PDB entry 3SFJ | X-ray diffraction, 1.24 A resolution | chains A and B

[Chain A]
Protein: Tax1-binding protein 3
From: Homo sapiens
Notes: fragment: PDZ domain
Reference sequence: O14907 (TX1B3_HUMAN); residues 11-113 here correspond to UniProt positions 10-112 (UniProt number = residue number - 1)
Chain sequence (104 residues; each row starts with the number of its first residue):
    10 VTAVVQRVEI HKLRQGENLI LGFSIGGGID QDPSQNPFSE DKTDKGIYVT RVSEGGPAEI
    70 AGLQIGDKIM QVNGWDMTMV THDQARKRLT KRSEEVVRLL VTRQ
Unresolved in the structure: 10
Construct notes: expression tag (10)
Curated features (UniProtKB/Swiss-Prot):
  - modified residue: S62 (Phosphoserine)

[Chain B]
Protein: decameric peptide iCAL36
Chain sequence (10 residues; each row starts with the number of its first residue):
     1 ANSRWPTSII

[Chain A / chain B interface]
Residue-residue contacts (28; chain A residue first):
  I29(A) with I10(B)
  L30(A) with I10(B), hydrogen bond (backbone-backbone)
  G31(A) with I10(B), hydrogen bond (backbone-backbone)
  F32(A) with I9(B); I10(B), hydrogen bond (backbone-backbone)
  S33(A) with S8(B); I9(B)
  I34(A) with T7(B); S8(B), hydrogen bond (backbone-backbone); I10(B), hydrophobic
  G35(A) with W5(B); P6(B)
  G36(A) with W5(B)
  Q40(A) with P6(B)
  D41(A) with R4(B), salt bridge; W5(B)
  Q44(A) with N2(B), hydrogen bond; R4(B); W5(B)
  N45(A) with W5(B)
  P46(A) with W5(B)
  T59(A) with W5(B); T7(B)
  R60(A) with I9(B)
  H91(A) with P6(B); S8(B), hydrogen bond
  R95(A) with I10(B)
  T99(A) with I10(B)
Interface residues without a listed pair, chain A (21 interface residues in all): L28, F47, L98

[Overview]
The interface between chain A and chain B involves 21 residues on one side and 8 on the other, with 6 hydrogen
bonds and 1 salt bridge. Among the polar pairs are D41(A)-R4(B), L30(A)-I10(B) and Q44(A)-N2(B).
Here chain A is Tax1-binding protein 3 (Homo sapiens) and chain B is decameric peptide iCAL36. Entry 3SFJ
(Crystal Structure of Tax-Interacting Protein-1 (TIP-1) PDZ domain bound to iCAL36 inhibitor peptide) was
determined by X-ray diffraction.
